7K3V - chains A and E of the 24 polymer chains in the assembly; structure by electron microscopy, 1.34 A resolution.

[Chain A (and E)]
Protein: Ferritin heavy chain
From: Homo sapiens
Notes: EC 1.16.3.1; chain E of this document is another copy of the same molecule, construct and numbering; everything in this record applies to it too
Reference sequence: P02794 (FRIH_HUMAN); residues 5-176 here correspond to UniProt positions 6-177 (UniProt number = residue number + 1)
Chain sequence (172 residues; row label = number of the first residue in the row):
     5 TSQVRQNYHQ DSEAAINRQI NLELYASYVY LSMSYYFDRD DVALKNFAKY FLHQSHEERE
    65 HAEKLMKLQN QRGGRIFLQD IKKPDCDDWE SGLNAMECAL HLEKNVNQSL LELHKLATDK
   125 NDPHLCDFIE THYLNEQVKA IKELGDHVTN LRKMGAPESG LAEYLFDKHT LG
Bound ions: Zn2+ site 1 near Asp15 (its only coordinating residue here); Zn2+ site 2 near Glu17 (its only coordinating residue here); Zn2+ site 3: Glu27, Glu62, His65; Na+ site 1: Ser36, Cys90; Zn2+ site 4: Asp44 (shared with 1 residue of chain S); Zn2+ site 5 near Glu61 (its only coordinating residue here); Zn2+ site 6 near Arg63 (its only coordinating residue here); Zn2+ site 7 near Lys71 (its only coordinating residue here); Zn2+ site 8: Asn74 (shared with 1 residue of chain S); Zn2+ site 9 near Asp84 (its only coordinating residue here); Zn2+ site 10 near Asp91 (its only coordinating residue here); Na+ site 2: His105, Asn109; 1 more Na+ sites not listed; 2 more Zn2+ sites not listed
Curated features (UniProtKB/Swiss-Prot):
  - binding site (Fe cation): Glu27, Glu62, His65, Glu107, Gln141
  - site: Arg22 (Essential for association with cargo receptor NCOA4)

[How chain A and chain E interact]
Pairs across the interface - 25 pairs, chain A then chain E:
  Lys146(A) - Asp42(E)  hydrogen bond (side chain-backbone)
  Lys146(A) - Asp44(E)
  Gly149(A) - Asp44(E)
  Asp150(A) - Asp44(E)
  Asp150(A) - Ala47(E)
  Asp150(A) - Lys49(E)
  Thr153(A) - Asp44(E)  hydrogen bond (side chain-backbone)
  Thr153(A) - Asp45(E)
  Thr153(A) - Val46(E)
  Asn154(A) - Ala47(E)  hydrogen bond (side chain-backbone)
  Asn154(A) - Tyr168(E)
  Lys157(A) - Asp45(E)  hydrogen bond (side chain-backbone)
  Lys157(A) - Val46(E)
  Lys157(A) - Gly164(E)
  Lys157(A) - Leu165(E)
  Met158(A) - Leu165(E)  hydrophobic
  Met158(A) - Tyr168(E)  hydrophobic
  Leu169(A) - Tyr168(E)
  Phe170(A) - Tyr168(E)
  His173(A) - Tyr168(E)
  His173(A) - Leu169(E)
  His173(A) - Lys172(E)  hydrogen bond (backbone-side chain)
  His173(A) - His173(E)
  Thr174(A) - Tyr168(E)  hydrogen bond
  Thr174(A) - Lys172(E)
Also at the interface, not in a pair above, chain E (14 interface residues in all): Arg43, Leu48

[Summary]
The interface between chain A and chain E involves 11 residues on one side and 14 on the other; the contacts
include 6 hydrogen bonds. Among the polar pairs are Lys146(A)-Asp42(E), Thr153(A)-Asp44(E) and
Asn154(A)-Ala47(E). From UniProt: 5 Fe cation-binding residues on chain A.
Both chains are Ferritin heavy chain (Homo sapiens). Entry 7K3V (Apoferritin structure at 1.34 angstrom
resolution) was determined by electron microscopy (same publication as 7RRP and 7K3W).
